PDB entry 8BOZ | X-ray diffraction, 3.60 A resolution | chains A and B

Chain A:
Molecule: Transmembrane protein
From: Escherichia coli
UniProt: A0A2G9AAY6 (A0A2G9AAY6_ECOLX); numbering as in UniProt (aligned over 1-658)
Chain sequence (658 residues; each row starts with the number of its first residue):
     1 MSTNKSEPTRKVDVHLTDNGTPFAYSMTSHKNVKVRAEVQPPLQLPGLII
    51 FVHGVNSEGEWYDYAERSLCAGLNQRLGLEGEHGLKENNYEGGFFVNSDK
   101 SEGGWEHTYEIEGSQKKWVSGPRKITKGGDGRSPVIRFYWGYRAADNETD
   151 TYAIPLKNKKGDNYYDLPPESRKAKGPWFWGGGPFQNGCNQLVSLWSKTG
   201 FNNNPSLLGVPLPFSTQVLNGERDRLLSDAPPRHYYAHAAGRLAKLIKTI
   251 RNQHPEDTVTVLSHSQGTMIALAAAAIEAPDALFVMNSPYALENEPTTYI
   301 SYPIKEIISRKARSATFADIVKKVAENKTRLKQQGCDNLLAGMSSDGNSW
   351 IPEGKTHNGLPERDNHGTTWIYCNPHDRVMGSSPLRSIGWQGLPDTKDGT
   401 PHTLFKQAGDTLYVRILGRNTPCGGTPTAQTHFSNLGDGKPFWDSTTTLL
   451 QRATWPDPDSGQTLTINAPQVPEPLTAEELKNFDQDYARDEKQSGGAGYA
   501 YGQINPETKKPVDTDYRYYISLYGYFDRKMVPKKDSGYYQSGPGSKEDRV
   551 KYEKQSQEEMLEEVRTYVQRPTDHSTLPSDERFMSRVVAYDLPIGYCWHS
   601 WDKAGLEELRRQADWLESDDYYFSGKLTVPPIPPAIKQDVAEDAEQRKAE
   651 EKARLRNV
Disordered / not traced: 1-37, 97-115, 206-209, 221-222, 333-349, 522-557, 657-658
Ion coordination: Ca2+: Asp-444, Asp-484, Gln-485, Asp-573
What the authors report for this chain:
  - Ca2+ coordination: Asp-444, Asp-484, Asp-573
  - catalytic residues: Ser-265, Asp-377, His-574
  - contacts within the chain: Ser-265/His-574 (hydrogen bond), Asp-377/His-574 (hydrogen bond)
  - catalytic residues: Val-55, Gln-266 (proposed by the authors, not directly observed)
  - conformationally variable residues (order/disorder transition): Asn-203 to Ser-215, Gly-537 to Tyr-552

Chain B:
Molecule: Lipoprotein
From: Escherichia coli
UniProt: A0A2G9AAX8 (A0A2G9AAX8_ECOLX); residues 1-274 here correspond to UniProt positions 7-280 (UniProt number = residue number + 6)
Chain sequence (274 residues; numbered 1 to 274; the number before each row is that of its first residue):
     1 MLKEWMIFTCSLLTLAGASLPLSGCISRGQESISEGAAFGAGILREPGAT
    51 KKADTKDLNVPPPVYGPPQVIFRIDDNRYFTLENYTHCENGQTFYNNKAK
   101 NIHVKILDASGYLFKGRLFWLSTRDDFLAFPATLNTRHASCMGSNKGCMN
   151 AVIVTTDGGKRRSGVPYGSYTQNPTGATRDYDMLVMNDGFYLLRYRGGQG
   201 RFSPVILRWILSTEDSSGVVRSEDAYELFRPGEEVPSTGFYKIDLSRFYP
   251 KNNVMEMQCDRTLEPVQPSESKIQ
Disordered / not traced: 1-57, 273-274
Disulfide bonds: Cys-88/Cys-259, Cys-141/Cys-148

Interface between chain A and chain B:
Residue-residue contacts (68):
  Glu-60(A) with Lys-146(B); Tyr-170(B)
  Asp-63(A) with Ser-169(B)
  Tyr-64(A) with Thr-171(B)
  Arg-67(A) with Asp-180(B), salt bridge; Arg-194(B)
  Ala-71(A) with Gly-197(B); Gly-198(B)
  Gly-81(A) with Tyr-241(B)
  Glu-82(A) with Tyr-241(B), hydrogen bond (backbone-side chain)
  Leu-85(A) with Gly-197(B)
  Lys-86(A) with Arg-196(B); Gly-197(B); Ser-203(B); Thr-238(B), hydrogen bond
  Glu-87(A) with Arg-194(B), salt bridge; Arg-196(B), hydrogen bond (backbone-side chain); Gly-197(B), hydrogen bond (side chain-backbone)
  Asn-89(A) with Arg-194(B); Val-205(B)
  Glu-91(A) with Arg-221(B), salt bridge
  Gly-92(A) with Arg-221(B)
  Trp-118(A) with Pro-166(B), hydrophobic; Tyr-170(B)
  Thr-126(A) with Val-205(B); Leu-207(B)
  Lys-127(A) with Tyr-226(B), hydrogen bond (backbone-side chain)
  Gly-128(A) with Val-205(B); Tyr-226(B); Pro-236(B); Ser-237(B); Thr-238(B)
  Gly-129(A) with Arg-196(B); Ser-237(B), hydrogen bond (backbone-backbone)
  Asp-130(A) with Ser-237(B), hydrogen bond (backbone-backbone); Thr-238(B), hydrogen bond (backbone-backbone)
  Gly-131(A) with Arg-196(B)
  Phe-214(A) with Asn-145(B)
  Ser-215(A) with Asn-145(B), hydrogen bond
  Thr-216(A) with Asn-145(B)
  Ala-488(A) with Ala-139(B)
  Tyr-499(A) with Ser-140(B)
  Asn-505(A) with Leu-134(B); Ser-140(B)
  Pro-506(A) with Asp-108(B)
  Glu-507(A) with Leu-107(B); Ala-109(B); Ala-132(B); Ile-153(B)
  Thr-508(A) with Ala-132(B); Leu-134(B); Met-149(B); Ala-151(B); Gly-164(B)
  Lys-509(A) with Ile-153(B); Gly-164(B)
  Val-512(A) with Ser-140(B)
  Thr-514(A) with Lys-146(B), hydrogen bond; Tyr-170(B)
  Asp-515(A) with Lys-146(B), salt bridge
  Pro-571(A) with Met-142(B); Gly-143(B)
  Thr-572(A) with Gly-143(B), hydrogen bond (backbone-backbone); Asn-145(B), hydrogen bond
  Ser-575(A) with Ser-144(B); Asn-145(B), hydrogen bond (side chain-backbone)
  Ser-579(A) with Gln-172(B)
  Glu-581(A) with Asn-173(B)
Interface residues without a listed pair, chain A (47 interface residues in all): Gln-40, Asn-74, Gln-75, Asn-88, Gly-93, Gln-485, Asp-573, His-574, Thr-576
Interface residues without a listed pair, chain B (45 interface residues in all): Asn-150, Arg-162, Ser-163, Gly-176, Tyr-181, Tyr-195, Gln-199, Glu-223, Gly-239
The authors on this interface:
  - interface residues, chain B: Ala-132(B), Arg-162(B), Arg-194(B), Val-235(B)

In short:
47 residues of chain A face 45 of chain B across their interface, with 13 hydrogen bonds and 4 salt bridges.
Polar pairs include Arg-67(A)/Asp-180(B), Glu-87(A)/Arg-194(B) and Glu-91(A)/Arg-221(B). Asp-444(A),
Asp-484(A), Gln-485(A) and Asp-573(A) form the Ca2+ site. From the paper: catalytic residues Ser-265(A),
Asp-377(A) and His-574(A) among others; interface residues Ala-132(B), Arg-162(B) and Arg-194(B) among others.
Here chain A is Transmembrane protein and chain B is Lipoprotein, both from Escherichia coli. Entry 8BOZ
(structure of the Adherent-Invasive Escherichia coli Tle3/Tli3 T6SS effector/immunity complex) was determined
by X-ray diffraction.
